PDB entry 3ABO | X-ray diffraction, 2.10 A resolution | chains A and C of the 4 polymer chains in the assembly

[Chain A (and C)]
Molecule: Ethanolamine ammonia-lyase heavy chain
Organism: Escherichia coli
Notes: EC 4.3.1.7; chain C of this document is another copy of the same molecule, construct and numbering; everything in this record applies to it too
UniProt: P0AEJ6 (EUTB_ECOLI); numbering as in UniProt (aligned over 1-453)
Amino-acid sequence (453 residues; numbered 1 to 453; the number before each row is that of its first residue):
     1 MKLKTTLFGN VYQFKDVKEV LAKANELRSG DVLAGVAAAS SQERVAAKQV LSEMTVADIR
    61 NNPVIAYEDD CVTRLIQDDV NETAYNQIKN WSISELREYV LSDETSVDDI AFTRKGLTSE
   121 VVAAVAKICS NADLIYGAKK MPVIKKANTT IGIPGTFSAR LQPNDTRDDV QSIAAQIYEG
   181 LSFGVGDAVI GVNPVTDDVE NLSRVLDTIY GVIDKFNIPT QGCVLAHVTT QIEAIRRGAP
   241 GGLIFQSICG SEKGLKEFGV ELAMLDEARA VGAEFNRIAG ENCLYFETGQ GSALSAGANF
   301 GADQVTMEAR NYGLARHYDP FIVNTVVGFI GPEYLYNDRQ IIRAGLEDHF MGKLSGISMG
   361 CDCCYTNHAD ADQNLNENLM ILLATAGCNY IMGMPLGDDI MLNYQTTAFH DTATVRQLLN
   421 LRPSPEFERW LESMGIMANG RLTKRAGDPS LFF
Small-molecule neighbours:
  - cobalamin (B12): N193, P194, V195, L225, A226, H227, F245, Q246, S247, E257, F258, S295, F329, I330, Y334, M401, L402, N403
  - ethanolamine (ETA): R160, Q162, N193, L225, E287, V326, F329, D362, M392, L402, Y404
From the paper describing this entry:
  - contacts within the chain: Q162-Y404 (hydrogen bond)

[Interface between chain A and chain C]
Residue-residue contacts - 57 pairs, chain A then chain C:
  E26(A) with N374(C)
  D103(A) with Q417(C), hydrogen bond; R441(C), salt bridge
  E104(A) with K444(C)
  S130(A) with N374(C); E377(C), hydrogen bond
  N131(A) with N374(C), hydrogen bond (backbone-side chain); E377(C), hydrogen bond (backbone-side chain); N378(C), hydrogen bond
  A132(A) with E377(C), hydrogen bond (backbone-side chain)
  I135(A) with I381(C), hydrophobic; L418(C), hydrophobic
  Y136(A) with T414(C); Q417(C), hydrogen bond; L418(C); R441(C)
  K139(A) with L418(C)
  N337(A) with R339(C)
  D338(A) with R339(C), salt bridge
  R339(A) with N337(C); D338(C), salt bridge; D370(C), salt bridge
  I342(A) with N378(C)
  R343(A) with N374(C)
  L346(A) with N378(C)
  D370(A) with R339(C), salt bridge
  N374(A) with E26(C); S130(C); N131(C), hydrogen bond (side chain-backbone); R343(C)
  E377(A) with S130(C), hydrogen bond; N131(C), hydrogen bond (side chain-backbone); A132(C), hydrogen bond (side chain-backbone)
  N378(A) with N131(C), hydrogen bond; I342(C); L346(C); L382(C)
  I381(A) with I135(C), hydrophobic; L382(C), hydrophobic; T385(C)
  L382(A) with N378(C); I381(C), hydrophobic
  T385(A) with I381(C); T385(C); L418(C); L419(C)
  T414(A) with Y136(C)
  Q417(A) with D103(C), hydrogen bond; Y136(C), hydrogen bond
  L418(A) with I135(C), hydrophobic; Y136(C); K139(C); T385(C)
  L419(A) with T385(C)
  R441(A) with D103(C), salt bridge; Y136(C)
  K444(A) with E104(C)
Other interface residues (no listed pair), chain A (31 interface residues in all): A371, D372, M380
Other interface residues (no listed pair), chain C (30 interface residues in all): D372, M380

[Overview]
31 residues of chain A and 30 residues of chain C are in contact; the contacts include 14 hydrogen bonds and 6
salt bridges. Polar pairs include D103(A)-R441(C), D338(A)-R339(C) and R339(A)-D370(C). Bound to chain A:
ethanolamine and cobalamin. From the paper: contacts within the chain involving Y404(A) and Q162(A).
Chain A and chain C are both Ethanolamine ammonia-lyase heavy chain (Escherichia coli); the structure, Crystal
structure of ethanolamine ammonia-lyase from Escherichia coli complexed with CN-Cbl and ethanolamine, was
determined by X-ray diffraction (same publication as 3ABQ, 3ABR and 3ABS).
